Entry 8J9G (electron microscopy, 3.50 A resolution); this record covers chains A and B of the 4 polymer chains in the assembly.

== Chain A ==
Protein: Piwi domain-containing protein
Source organism: Thermoflavifilum thermophilum
UniProt: A0A1I7NFD7 (A0A1I7NFD7_9BACT); numbering as in UniProt (aligned over 1-507)
Chain sequence (541 residues; each row starts with the number of its first residue; numbers below 1 keep their minus sign (Met-33 is residue -33)):
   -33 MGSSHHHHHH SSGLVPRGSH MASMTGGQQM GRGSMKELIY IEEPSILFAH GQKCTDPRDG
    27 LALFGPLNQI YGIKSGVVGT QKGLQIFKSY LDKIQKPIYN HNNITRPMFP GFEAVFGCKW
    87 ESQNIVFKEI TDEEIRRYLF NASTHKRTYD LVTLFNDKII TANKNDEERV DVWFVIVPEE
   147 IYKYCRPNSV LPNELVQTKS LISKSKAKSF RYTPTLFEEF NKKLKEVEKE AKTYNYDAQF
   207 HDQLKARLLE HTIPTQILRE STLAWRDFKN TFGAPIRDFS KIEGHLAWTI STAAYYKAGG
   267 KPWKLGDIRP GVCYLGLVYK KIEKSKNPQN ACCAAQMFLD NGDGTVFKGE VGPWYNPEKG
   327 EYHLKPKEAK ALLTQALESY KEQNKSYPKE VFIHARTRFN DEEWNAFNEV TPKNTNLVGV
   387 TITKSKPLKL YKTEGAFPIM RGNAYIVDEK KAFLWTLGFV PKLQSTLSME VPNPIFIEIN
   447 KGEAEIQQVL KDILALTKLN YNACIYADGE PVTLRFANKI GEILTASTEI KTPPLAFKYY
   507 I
Unresolved in the structure: -33 to 0, 145-203
Construct notes: initiating methionine (-33); expression tag (-32 to 0)
Metal / ion sites: Mg2+: Asn468, Ile507 (shared with 1 residue of chain E)
Reported in the primary citation:
  - binding site for the 21-nt RNA strand: His207, Ile248, His251
  - mutagenesis - E133A/R135A/D137A: decreased catalytic activity
  - mutagenesis - Y37A/K40A: abolished catalytic activity

== Chain B ==
Protein: TIR domain-containing protein
Source organism: Thermoflavifilum thermophilum
UniProt: A0A1I7NFG5 (A0A1I7NFG5_9BACT); residues 1-450 here = UniProt positions 1-450
Chain sequence (484 residues; row label = number of the first residue in the row; numbers below 1 keep their minus sign (Met-33 is residue -33)):
   -33 MGSSHHHHHH SSGLVPRGSH MASMTGGQQM GRGSMRNKIF ISHATPEDDD FTRWLSLKLI
    27 GLGYEVWCDI LFLDKGVDFW STIEKEIREN TCKFLIVSST AGNKREGVLK ELAVATKVKK
    87 HLQDDMFIIP LAIDENLSYD DINIEIVRLN AIDFKKSWAK GLQDLLDAFE KQNVPKKPPD
   147 HSKSNLLYQQ IFLHDKQAIE KEETYDSNWF PIISFPNELR FHRYDWRLPK QFDVRTLAFP
   207 AIRYKEYLCT FAWEYDFIHQ LPKTETYNGQ ESIRISTSDI LSGRYDTDFI RNYECQRLIV
   267 QLINKAFELR MKDKNVREYQ MSKTFAYWIE KGKLEKDKFE KIKLVGKQKN KYWHFGISAA
   327 GKLYPSPVLM VSSHIIFTMD GINLIKSKSI QHSSRRKQGK NWWNDKWREK LLAFIRFLSD
   387 DQNAIYLNVG SEEKILISNK PLKFFGKMSY VTPSEVTLEE ESVLADINNF EEDTEDLDEL
   447 EDIE
Unresolved in the structure: -33 to 0
Construct notes: initiating methionine (-33); expression tag (-32 to 0)
Reported in the primary citation:
  - conformationally variable residues (helix shift): Ser353 to Asn367
  - mutagenesis - R54A, D106A/D107A: decreased catalytic activity

== Chain A / chain B interface ==
Contacting residue pairs - 94 pairs, chain A then chain B:
  Met1(A) with Leu408(B); Lys409(B), hydrogen bond (backbone-backbone)
  Lys2(A) with Leu408(B); Lys409(B), hydrogen bond (backbone-backbone); Phe410(B); Phe411(B), hydrogen bond (backbone-backbone)
  Glu3(A) with Phe411(B)
  Leu4(A) with Tyr171(B), hydrophobic; Phe411(B), hydrogen bond (backbone-backbone)
  Tyr6(A) with Met414(B), hydrophobic
  His16(A) with His147(B)
  Gln18(A) with His147(B); Ser148(B); Asn151(B)
  Lys19(A) with Asn151(B), hydrogen bond (backbone-side chain)
  Cys20(A) with Tyr154(B), hydrophobic
  Asp25(A) with Tyr154(B), hydrogen bond
  Ala28(A) with Lys24(B)
  Leu29(A) with Leu23(B), hydrophobic; Lys24(B); Tyr154(B), hydrophobic
  Phe30(A) with His147(B); Ser150(B); Asn151(B)
  Gln61(A) with Ser123(B); Trp124(B), hydrogen bond (backbone-side chain)
  Lys62(A) with Lys121(B); Lys122(B), hydrogen bond (side chain-backbone)
  Pro63(A) with Trp124(B)
  Tyr65(A) with Asp16(B), hydrogen bond
  Met74(A) with Asp16(B)
  Pro76(A) with Trp124(B), hydrogen bond (backbone-side chain)
  Glu79(A) with Ala125(B)
  Ala80(A) with Trp20(B), hydrophobic; Lys24(B), hydrogen bond (backbone-side chain); Leu128(B), hydrophobic
  Lys85(A) with Ala125(B)
  Gly239(A) with Ile449(B)
  Ala240(A) with Glu450(B)
  Pro241(A) with Glu450(B)
  Asp244(A) with Glu450(B)
  Pro393(A) with Trp175(B); Met336(B)
  Leu394(A) with Trp175(B), hydrophobic
  Lys395(A) with Asp172(B); Ser173(B); Asn174(B), hydrogen bond (backbone-backbone)
  Leu396(A) with Tyr171(B), hydrophobic; Asp172(B); Ser173(B); Phe410(B), hydrophobic
  Tyr397(A) with Tyr171(B); Asp172(B), hydrogen bond (backbone-backbone); Ser339(B); Asn370(B); Trp373(B); Arg374(B); Leu377(B)
  Lys398(A) with Glu169(B); Tyr171(B); Asn370(B), hydrogen bond (backbone-side chain); Arg374(B), hydrogen bond (backbone-side chain)
  Thr399(A) with Thr170(B), hydrogen bond; Tyr171(B), hydrogen bond (side chain-backbone); Arg374(B), hydrogen bond (backbone-side chain)
  Gly401(A) with Asn370(B), hydrogen bond (backbone-side chain); Asp371(B), hydrogen bond (backbone-backbone)
  Ala402(A) with Trp369(B); Asn370(B), hydrogen bond (backbone-backbone); Asp371(B), hydrogen bond (backbone-side chain)
  Phe403(A) with Val422(B), hydrophobic; Thr423(B)
  Pro404(A) with Asn370(B)
  Ile405(A) with Tyr171(B); Met414(B)
  Met406(A) with Met414(B); Ser415(B)
  Asn409(A) with Tyr171(B)
  Tyr411(A) with Phe410(B)
  Asp414(A) with Tyr330(B), hydrogen bond
  Lys417(A) with Tyr330(B), hydrogen bond
  Phe425(A) with Ser415(B); Tyr416(B), hydrophobic
  Pro427(A) with Lys162(B); Gln163(B), hydrogen bond (backbone-backbone); Ala164(B)
  Lys428(A) with Lys162(B)
  Gln430(A) with Lys162(B)
  Met435(A) with Trp369(B)
  Glu436(A) with Arg361(B), salt bridge; Arg362(B), salt bridge; Gly365(B); Trp373(B)
  Val437(A) with Asn370(B)
Interface residues without a listed pair, chain A (59 interface residues in all): Asn69, Ile70, Gly77, Lys235, Glu400, Val413, Phe419, Leu429, Ser434
Interface residues without a listed pair, chain B (54 interface residues in all): Phe17, Gln155, Trp368, Glu375, Gly412, Lys413

== Summary ==
Chain A and chain B form an interface of 59 and 54 residues respectively, with 25 hydrogen bonds and 2 salt
bridges. Polar contacts include Glu436(A)-Arg361(B), Glu436(A)-Arg362(B) and Lys19(A)-Asn151(B). From the
paper: a binding site for the 21-nt RNA strand at His207(A), Ile248(A) and His251(A); R54A and D106A/D107A of
chain B reduce catalytic activity; 4 substitutions were tested in all.
Chain A is Piwi domain-containing protein and chain B is TIR domain-containing protein, both from
Thermoflavifilum thermophilum; the structure, CrtSPARTA hetero-dimer bound with guide-target, state 1, was
determined by electron microscopy together with 8JAY, 8J84, 8J8H and 8J9P from the same study.
